Entry 8OOU (electron microscopy, 2.90 A resolution); this record covers chains A and B of the 22 polymer chains in the assembly.

== Chain A (and B) ==
Molecule: Nucleoprotein
Organism: Respiratory syncytial virus
Notes: chain B of this document is another copy of the same molecule, construct and numbering; everything in this record applies to it too
UniProt: P03418 (NCAP_HRSVA); residues 1-391 here = UniProt positions 1-391
Sequence (391 residues; numbered 1 to 391; the number before each row is that of its first residue):
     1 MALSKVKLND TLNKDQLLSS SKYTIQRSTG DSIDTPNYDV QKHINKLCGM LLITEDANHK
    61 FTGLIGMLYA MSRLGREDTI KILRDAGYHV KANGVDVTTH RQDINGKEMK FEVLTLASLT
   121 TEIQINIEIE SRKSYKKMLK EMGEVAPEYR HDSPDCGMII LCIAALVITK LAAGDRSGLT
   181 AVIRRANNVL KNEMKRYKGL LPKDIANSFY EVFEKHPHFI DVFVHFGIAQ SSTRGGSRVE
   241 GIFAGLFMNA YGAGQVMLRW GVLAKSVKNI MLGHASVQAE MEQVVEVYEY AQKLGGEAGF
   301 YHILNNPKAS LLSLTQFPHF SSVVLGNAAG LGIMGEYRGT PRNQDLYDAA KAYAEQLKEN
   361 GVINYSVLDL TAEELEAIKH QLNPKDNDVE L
Disordered / not traced: 1, 380-391
UniProt features mapped onto this chain:
  - region: R338 to N364 (Interaction with the phosphoprotein)
  - modified residue: Y38 (Phosphotyrosine)
  - natural variant: V267 (V267I: In strain: Cold-passage attenuated)
  - mutagenesis: Y23 (Y23D/F: 65% loss of transcription but no effect on replication), Y38 (Y38D/F: 45% loss of transcription but no effect on replication), Y69 (Y69F: Increased transcription and 50% loss of replication), R132 (R132A: Almost complete loss of viral RNA synthesis)
What the authors report for this chain:
  - self-association interface (contacts with another copy of this molecule); pairs are residue here / residue on that copy: Y23-R234, H100-H100, R101-E122, D221-R234, Q230

== Interface between chain A and chain B ==
Residue-residue contacts - 94 pairs, chain A then chain B:
  A2(A) - V285(B)
  L3(A) - K265(B)
  L3(A) - M281(B)  hydrophobic
  S4(A) - K265(B)  hydrogen bond (backbone-side chain)
  K5(A) - V285(B)
  K5(A) - Y288(B)
  K5(A) - E289(B)  salt bridge
  V6(A) - V262(B)
  V6(A) - K265(B)  hydrogen bond (backbone-side chain)
  V6(A) - Y288(B)
  K7(A) - V262(B)
  K7(A) - Y288(B)
  K7(A) - Q292(B)
  L8(A) - L258(B)  hydrophobic
  L8(A) - R259(B)
  L8(A) - V262(B)
  N9(A) - Q292(B)
  D10(A) - R259(B)  salt bridge
  N13(A) - Y251(B)
  N13(A) - G295(B)
  N13(A) - G296(B)
  K14(A) - M248(B)
  K14(A) - Y251(B)
  Q16(A) - G296(B)  hydrogen bond (side chain-backbone)
  L17(A) - I228(B)
  L17(A) - G296(B)
  L17(A) - F300(B)  hydrophobic
  L18(A) - S231(B)
  L18(A) - S232(B)  hydrogen bond (backbone-side chain)
  S21(A) - I228(B)
  S21(A) - A229(B)
  S21(A) - S232(B)
  Y23(A) - D78(B)
  Y23(A) - K81(B)
  Y23(A) - I82(B)  hydrophobic
  Y23(A) - D85(B)  hydrogen bond
  Y23(A) - H225(B)
  Y23(A) - A229(B)
  T24(A) - L74(B)
  T24(A) - D78(B)  hydrogen bond (backbone-side chain)
  I25(A) - R73(B)
  I25(A) - F226(B)  hydrophobic
  I25(A) - A229(B)  hydrophobic
  I25(A) - Q230(B)
  I25(A) - T233(B)
  Q26(A) - Y38(B)  hydrogen bond
  Q26(A) - Q41(B)
  Q26(A) - R73(B)  hydrogen bond (backbone-backbone)
  R27(A) - Q41(B)
  R27(A) - R73(B)
  R27(A) - T233(B)
  R27(A) - G235(B)  hydrogen bond (side chain-backbone)
  R27(A) - G236(B)
  R27(A) - E240(B)  salt bridge
  S28(A) - Q41(B)
  S28(A) - K42(B)
  G30(A) - K42(B)
  I82(A) - R234(B)  hydrogen bond (backbone-side chain)
  D85(A) - R234(B)
  A86(A) - R234(B)
  H89(A) - Y38(B)
  P217(A) - G236(B)
  P217(A) - S237(B)
  D221(A) - R234(B)  salt bridge
  H225(A) - R234(B)  hydrogen bond
  K268(A) - L368(B)
  K268(A) - D369(B)  hydrogen bond (side chain-backbone)
  K268(A) - L370(B)
  N269(A) - L368(B)
  I270(A) - I363(B)
  I270(A) - Y365(B)  hydrophobic
  I270(A) - L370(B)  hydrophobic
  I270(A) - L375(B)  hydrophobic
  M271(A) - I363(B)  hydrophobic
  G273(A) - V362(B)
  G273(A) - I363(B)
  G273(A) - N364(B)  hydrogen bond (backbone-backbone)
  G273(A) - V367(B)
  A275(A) - V362(B)
  Q278(A) - V367(B)
  A279(A) - S266(B)
  L304(A) - R234(B)
  L304(A) - G235(B)
  L304(A) - G236(B)  hydrogen bond (backbone-backbone)
  N305(A) - G235(B)
  N305(A) - G236(B)
  N305(A) - S237(B)
  N306(A) - T233(B)
  N306(A) - R234(B)  hydrogen bond (side chain-backbone)
  P307(A) - Q230(B)
  P307(A) - S231(B)
  P307(A) - T233(B)
  P307(A) - A244(B)  hydrophobic
  Y353(A) - L375(B)  hydrophobic
Interface residues without a listed pair, chain A (49 interface residues in all): K22, T29, Y88, H274, K308, S310, N360
Interface residues without a listed pair, chain B (56 interface residues in all): R238, G245, G261, V267, L272, A291, E297, G361, I378

== Overview ==
Chain A and chain B form an interface of 49 and 56 residues respectively; the contacts include 15 hydrogen
bonds and 4 salt bridges. Among the polar pairs are K5(A)-E289(B), D10(A)-R259(B) and R27(A)-E240(B). Curated
annotation (UniProt) lists 4 mutagenesis sites on chain A. From the paper: a self-association interface
involving Y23(A), H100(A) and R101(A) among others.
Both chains are Nucleoprotein (Respiratory syncytial virus). Entry 8OOU (Double-ring nucleocapsid of the
Respiratory Syncytial Virus) was determined by electron microscopy, deposited together with 8OP1 and 8OP2.
